7V68 - chains A and B of the 5 polymer chains in the assembly; structure by electron microscopy, 3.40 A resolution.

== Chain A ==
Name: Guanine nucleotide-binding protein G(i) subunit alpha-1
Organism: Homo sapiens
UniProtKB: P63096 (GNAI1_HUMAN); residues 1-354 here = UniProt positions 1-354
Chain sequence (356 residues; row label = number of the first residue in the row; numbers below 1 keep their minus sign (Gly-1 is residue -1)):
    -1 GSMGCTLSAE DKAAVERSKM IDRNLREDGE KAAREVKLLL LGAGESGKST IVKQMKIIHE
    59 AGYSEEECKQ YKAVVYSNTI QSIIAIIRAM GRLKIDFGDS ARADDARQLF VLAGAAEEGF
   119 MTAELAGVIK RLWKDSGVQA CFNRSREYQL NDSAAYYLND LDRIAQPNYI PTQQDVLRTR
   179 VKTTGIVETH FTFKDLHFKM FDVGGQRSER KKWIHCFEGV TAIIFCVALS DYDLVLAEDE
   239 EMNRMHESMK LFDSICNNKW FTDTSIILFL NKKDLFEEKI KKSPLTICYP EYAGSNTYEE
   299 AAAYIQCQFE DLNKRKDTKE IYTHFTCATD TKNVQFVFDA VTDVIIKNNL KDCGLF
Not modelled in the structure: -1 to 2, 55-181, 233-239
Differences from the reference sequence: expression tag (-1 to 0)

== Chain B ==
Name: Guanine nucleotide-binding protein G(I)/G(S)/G(T) subunit beta-1
Organism: Homo sapiens
UniProtKB: P62873 (GBB1_HUMAN); residues 2-340 here = UniProt positions 2-340
Chain sequence (339 residues; each row starts with the number of its first residue):
     2 SELDQLRQEA EQLKNQIRDA RKACADATLS QITNNIDPVG RIQMRTRRTL RGHLAKIYAM
    62 HWGTDSRLLV SASQDGKLII WDSYTTNKVH AIPLRSSWVM TCAYAPSGNY VACGGLDNIC
   122 SIYNLKTREG NVRVSRELAG HTGYLSCCRF LDDNQIVTSS GDTTCALWDI ETGQQTTTFT
   182 GHTGDVMSLS LAPDTRLFVS GACDASAKLW DVREGMCRQT FTGHESDINA ICFFPNGNAF
   242 ATGSDDATCR LFDLRADQEL MTYSHDNIIC GITSVSFSKS GRLLLAGYDD FNCNVWDALK
   302 ADRAGVLAGH DNRVSCLGVT DDGMAVATGS WDSFLKIWN
Not modelled in the structure: 2

== Interface between chain A and chain B ==
Pairs across the interface (39; chain A residue first):
  Ala12(A) - Asn88(B)
  Val13(A) - Asn88(B)
  Arg15(A) - Val90(B)  hydrogen bond (side chain-backbone)
  Arg15(A) - His91(B)
  Ser16(A) - Asn88(B)
  Ser16(A) - Lys89(B)  hydrogen bond (side chain-backbone)
  Ile19(A) - Lys89(B)
  Ile19(A) - Ala92(B)  hydrophobic
  Asp20(A) - Gly53(B)
  Asp20(A) - Lys89(B)  salt bridge
  Leu23(A) - Gly53(B)
  Leu23(A) - Leu55(B)
  Leu23(A) - Lys78(B)
  Leu23(A) - Ile80(B)  hydrophobic
  Arg24(A) - Leu55(B)
  Gly27(A) - Leu55(B)
  Lys35(A) - Trp99(B)
  Thr182(A) - Asp118(B)
  Gly183(A) - Asp118(B)
  Ile184(A) - Trp99(B)
  Ile184(A) - Leu117(B)  hydrophobic
  Ile184(A) - Asp118(B)
  Phe199(A) - Trp99(B)  hydrophobic
  Gln204(A) - Leu117(B)
  Gln204(A) - Tyr145(B)
  Ser206(A) - Tyr145(B)
  Ser206(A) - Asp186(B)  hydrogen bond
  Lys210(A) - Tyr145(B)
  Lys210(A) - Met188(B)
  Lys210(A) - Cys204(B)  hydrogen bond
  Lys210(A) - Asp228(B)  salt bridge
  Trp211(A) - Tyr145(B)
  His213(A) - Trp332(B)
  Cys214(A) - Tyr59(B)  hydrogen bond
  Cys214(A) - Gln75(B)  hydrogen bond
  Cys214(A) - Trp99(B)  hydrophobic
  Phe215(A) - Leu117(B)  hydrophobic
  Glu216(A) - Lys57(B)  salt bridge
  Trp258(A) - Arg314(B)
Also at the interface, not in a pair above, chain A (26 interface residues in all): Asp26, Glu207, Lys257
Also at the interface, not in a pair above, chain B (25 interface residues in all): His54, Thr87, Thr143

== Summary ==
26 residues of chain A and 25 residues of chain B are in contact; the contacts include 6 hydrogen bonds and 3
salt bridges. Among the polar pairs are Asp20(A)-Lys89(B), Lys210(A)-Asp228(B) and Glu216(A)-Lys57(B).
Here chain A is Guanine nucleotide-binding protein G(i) subunit alpha-1 and chain B is Guanine
nucleotide-binding protein G(I)/G(S)/G(T) subunit beta-1, both from Homo sapiens. Entry 7V68 (An Agonist and
PAM-bound Class A GPCR with Gi protein complex structure) was determined by electron microscopy together with
7V69 and 7V6A from the same study.
